PDB entry 2XAL | X-ray diffraction, 3.20 A resolution | chain A

# Chain A
Molecule: Inositol-pentakisphosphate 2-kinase
Organism: Arabidopsis thaliana
Notes: EC 2.7.1.158
Reference sequence: Q93YN9 (IPPK_ARATH); numbering as in UniProt (aligned over 1-451)
Sequence (451 residues; each row starts with the number of its first residue):
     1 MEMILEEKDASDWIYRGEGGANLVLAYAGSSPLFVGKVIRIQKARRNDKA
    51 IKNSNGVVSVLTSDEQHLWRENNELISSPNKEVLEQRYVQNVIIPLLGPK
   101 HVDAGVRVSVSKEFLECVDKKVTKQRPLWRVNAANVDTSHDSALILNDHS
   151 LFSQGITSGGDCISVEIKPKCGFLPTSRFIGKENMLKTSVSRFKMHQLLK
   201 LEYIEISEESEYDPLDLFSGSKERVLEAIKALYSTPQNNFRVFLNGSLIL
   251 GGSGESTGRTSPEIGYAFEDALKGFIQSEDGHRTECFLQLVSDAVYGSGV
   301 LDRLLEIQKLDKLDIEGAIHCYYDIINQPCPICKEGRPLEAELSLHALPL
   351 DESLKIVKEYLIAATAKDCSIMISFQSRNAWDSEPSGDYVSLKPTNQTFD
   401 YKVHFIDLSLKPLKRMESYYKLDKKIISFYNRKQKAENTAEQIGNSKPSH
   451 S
Disordered / not traced: 1-2, 50-58, 336-341, 438-451
Differences from the reference sequence: conflict Ser-54 (Ala in Q93YN9), Gln-90 (Lys in Q93YN9), Thr-157 (Ser in Q93YN9), Ile-204 (Asn in Q93YN9), Arg-224 (Ser in Q93YN9), Cys-321 (Ser in Q93YN9), Ile-325 (Leu in Q93YN9), Arg-337 (Lys in Q93YN9)
Metal / ion sites: Zn2+: His-320, Cys-330, Cys-333, His-346; lead (II) ion site 1: Asp-407 (together with ADP, inositol hexakisphosphate); lead (II) ion site 2: Asp-407, Ser-409 (together with ADP, inositol hexakisphosphate)
Small-molecule neighbours:
  - ADP (adenosine-5'-diphosphate): Arg-16, Gly-17, Glu-18, Gly-19, Gly-20, Ala-21, Asn-22, Val-24, Val-38, Arg-40, Leu-146, Asn-147, Asp-148, His-149, Ser-150, Glu-166, Arg-241, Phe-243, Met-372, Ile-406, Asp-407, Ser-409
  - inositol hexakisphosphate (IHP): Gly-19, Gly-20, Ala-21, Arg-45, Trp-129, Arg-130, Lys-168, Lys-170, His-196, Lys-200, Asn-238, Asp-368, Asp-407, Lys-411, Arg-415, Tyr-419, Leu-422
Curated features (UniProtKB/Swiss-Prot):
  - motif: Glu-166 to Lys-170 (EXKPK motif)
  - binding site (ATP): Gly-19 to Asn-22, Arg-40, Asn-147 to His-149, Glu-166 to Lys-168, Arg-241, Asp-407
  - binding site (substrate): Arg-45, Arg-130, Lys-170, Lys-200, Asn-238, Asp-368, Lys-411, Arg-415, Tyr-419
  - binding site (Zn(2+)): His-320, Cys-330, Cys-333, His-346
  - modified residue: Met-1 (N-acetylmethionine)
What the authors report for this chain:
  - mutagenesis - C330S, C333S, H346N: decreased stability
  - mutagenesis - R40V, R130I, K170S, D407A: decreased catalytic activity
  - mutagenesis - R40V, N238A (2- to 3-fold): decreased binding to ATP
  - mutagenesis - K168A, K168N, D368A, K411A: abolished catalytic activity
  - mutagenesis - E85A, N238A: unchanged catalytic activity

# In short
Bound to chain A: inositol hexakisphosphate and ADP. UniProt lists 13 ATP-binding residues, 9
substrate-binding residues and 4 Zn2+-binding residues. The paper reports that R40V, R130I and K170S, among
others, reduce catalytic activity; K168A, K168N and D368A, among others, abolish catalytic activity; 13
substitutions were tested in all.
Chain A is Inositol-pentakisphosphate 2-kinase (Arabidopsis thaliana); the structure, Lead derivative of
Inositol 1,3,4,5,6-pentakisphosphate 2-kinase from A. thaliana in complex with ADP and IP6, was determined by
X-ray diffraction (same publication as 2XAM, 2XAN, 2XAO and 2XAR).
